Entry 6TVB (X-ray diffraction, 1.65 A resolution); this record covers chains C and E of the 6 polymer chains in the assembly.

[Chain C (and E)]
Protein: Hemagglutinin HA1
Source organism: Influenza A virus
Notes: chain E of this document is another copy of the same molecule, construct and numbering; everything in this record applies to it too
UniProtKB: A0A0A7HR51 (A0A0A7HR51_9INFA); residues 1-323 here correspond to UniProt positions 10-332 (UniProt number = residue number + 9)
Chain sequence (325 residues; row label = number of the first residue in the row; numbers below 1 keep their minus sign (Asp-1 is residue -1)):
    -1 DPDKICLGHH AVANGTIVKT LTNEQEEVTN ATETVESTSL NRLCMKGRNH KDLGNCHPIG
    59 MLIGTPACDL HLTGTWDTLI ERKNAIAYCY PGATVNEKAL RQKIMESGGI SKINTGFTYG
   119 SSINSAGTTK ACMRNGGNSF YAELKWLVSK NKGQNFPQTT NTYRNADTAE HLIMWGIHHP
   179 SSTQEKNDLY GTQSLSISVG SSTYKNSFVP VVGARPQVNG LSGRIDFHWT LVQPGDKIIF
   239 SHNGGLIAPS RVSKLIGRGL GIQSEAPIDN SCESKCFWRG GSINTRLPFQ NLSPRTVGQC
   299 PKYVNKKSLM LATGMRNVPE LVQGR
Disordered / not traced: 319-323 (chain E: -1, 322-323)
Sequence notes: expression tag (-1 to 0); conflict Lys96 (Glu105 in A0A0A7HR51), Ser205 (Asn214 in A0A0A7HR51), Ile237 (Thr246 in A0A0A7HR51)
Cystine bridges: Cys54-Cys66, Cys87-Cys130, Cys274-Cys298

[How chain C and chain E interact]
Residue-residue contacts (19; chain C residue first):
  His177(C) - Lys203(E)
  Val209(C) - Ser205(E)
  Val210(C) - Ser196(E)
  Gly211(C) - Ser196(E)
  Ala212(C) - Ile237(E)
  Ala212(C) - Ser239(E)
  Arg213(C) - Lys203(E)
  Arg213(C) - Ile237(E)
  Pro214(C) - Gly198(E)
  Pro214(C) - Ser199(E)
  Pro214(C) - Ser200(E)
  Pro214(C) - Asp234(E)
  Pro214(C) - Lys235(E)
  Pro214(C) - Ile237(E)
  Val216(C) - Ser200(E)
  Arg222(C) - Ser199(E)  hydrogen bond (side chain-backbone)
  Arg222(C) - Ser200(E)
  Arg222(C) - Lys203(E)
  Asp224(C) - Lys203(E)  salt bridge
Other interface residues (no listed pair), chain C (11 interface residues in all): Gln215

[Summary]
Chain C and chain E form an interface of 11 and 10 residues respectively; the contacts include 1 hydrogen bond
and 1 salt bridge. Among the polar pairs are Asp224(C)-Lys203(E) and Arg222(C)-Ser199(E).
Chain C and chain E are both Hemagglutinin HA1 (Influenza A virus); the structure, Crystal structure of the
haemagglutinin from a transmissible H10N7 seal influenza virus isolated in Netherland in ..., was determined
by X-ray diffraction, deposited together with 6TJW, 6TJY, 6TVA, 6TVC, 6TVD, 6TVF and 9 further entries.
